Entry 1LEN (X-ray diffraction, 1.80 A resolution); this record covers chains C and D of the 4 polymer chains in the assembly.

Chain C:
Molecule: Lectin
Organism: Lens culinaris
UniProt: P02870 (LEC_LENCU); numbering as in UniProt (aligned over 1-181)
Amino-acid sequence (181 residues; row label = number of the first residue in the row):
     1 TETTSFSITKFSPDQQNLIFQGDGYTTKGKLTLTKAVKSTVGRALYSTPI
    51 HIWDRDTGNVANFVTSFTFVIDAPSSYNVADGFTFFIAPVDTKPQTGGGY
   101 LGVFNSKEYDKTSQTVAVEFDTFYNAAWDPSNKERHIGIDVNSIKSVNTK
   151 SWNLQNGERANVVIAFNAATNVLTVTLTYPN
Metal / ion sites: Mn2+: Glu119, Asp121, Asp129, His136; Ca2+: Asp121, Phe123, Asn125, Asp129

Chain D:
Molecule: Lectin
Organism: Lens culinaris
UniProt: P02870 (LEC_LENCU); residues 1-52 here correspond to UniProt positions 160-211 (UniProt number = residue number + 159)
Amino-acid sequence (52 residues; numbered 1 to 52; the number before each row is that of its first residue):
     1 VTSYTLNEVVPLKDVVPEWVRIGFSATTGAEFAAQEVHSWSFNSQLGHTS
    51 KS
Disordered / not traced: 48-52

Chain C / chain D interface:
Contacting residue pairs - 217 pairs, chain C then chain D:
  Thr1(C) with Leu46(D); Gly47(D)
  Glu2(C) with Trp19(D); Gln45(D); Leu46(D), hydrogen bond (backbone-backbone)
  Thr3(C) with Ser44(D)
  Thr4(C) with Asn43(D); Ser44(D), hydrogen bond (backbone-backbone)
  Ser5(C) with Phe42(D); Asn43(D)
  Phe6(C) with Trp40(D); Ser41(D); Phe42(D), hydrogen bond (backbone-backbone)
  Ser7(C) with Trp40(D)
  Ile8(C) with Ser39(D); Trp40(D), hydrogen bond (backbone-backbone)
  Thr9(C) with His38(D)
  Phe11(C) with Val37(D); His38(D); Ser39(D)
  Ile19(C) with Arg21(D)
  Lys30(C) with Glu36(D), salt bridge; Val37(D); His38(D)
  Leu31(C) with Glu36(D); Val37(D), hydrogen bond (backbone-backbone)
  Thr32(C) with Gln35(D); Glu36(D)
  Leu33(C) with Phe24(D), hydrophobic; Ala26(D), hydrophobic; Gln35(D), hydrogen bond (backbone-backbone)
  Thr34(C) with Ala26(D); Thr28(D); Ala33(D), hydrogen bond (side chain-backbone); Ala34(D); Gln35(D), hydrogen bond
  Lys35(C) with Ala33(D); Ala34(D)
  Ala36(C) with Phe32(D); Ala33(D); Ala34(D)
  Val37(C) with Thr28(D), hydrogen bond (backbone-side chain); Phe32(D)
  Lys38(C) with Thr28(D); Gly29(D); Ala30(D); Phe32(D)
  Ser39(C) with Thr28(D), hydrogen bond (backbone-side chain); Gly29(D), hydrogen bond (backbone-backbone)
  Thr40(C) with Thr27(D); Thr28(D), hydrogen bond (backbone-side chain)
  Val41(C) with Ala26(D); Thr27(D)
  Gly42(C) with Ser25(D); Ala26(D), hydrogen bond (backbone-backbone)
  Arg43(C) with Phe24(D); Ser25(D)
  Ala44(C) with Gly23(D); Phe24(D), hydrogen bond (backbone-backbone)
  Leu45(C) with Ile22(D)
  Tyr46(C) with Arg21(D); Ile22(D), hydrogen bond (backbone-backbone); Trp40(D), hydrophobic
  Ser47(C) with Arg21(D), hydrogen bond (backbone-side chain)
  Pro49(C) with Trp19(D); Val20(D)
  Ile50(C) with Glu18(D); Trp19(D); Val20(D), hydrogen bond (backbone-backbone); Ile22(D), hydrophobic; Phe42(D), hydrophobic; Ser44(D)
  His51(C) with Glu18(D); Trp19(D); Leu46(D)
  Ile52(C) with Val16(D), hydrophobic; Pro17(D); Glu18(D), hydrogen bond (backbone-backbone); Val20(D), hydrophobic; Leu46(D)
  Trp53(C) with Lys13(D); Val16(D), hydrogen bond (side chain-backbone); Pro17(D), hydrogen bond (side chain-backbone); Glu18(D)
  Asp54(C) with Glu18(D)
  Arg55(C) with Glu18(D), hydrogen bond (backbone-side chain)
  Gly58(C) with Lys13(D), hydrogen bond (backbone-side chain)
  Asn59(C) with Leu46(D)
  Val60(C) with Lys13(D); Leu46(D)
  Ala61(C) with Gln45(D); Leu46(D)
  Asn62(C) with Ser44(D); Gln45(D), hydrogen bond (backbone-backbone)
  Phe63(C) with Leu12(D), hydrophobic; Asn43(D); Ser44(D)
  Val64(C) with Phe42(D); Asn43(D), hydrogen bond (backbone-backbone)
  Thr65(C) with Trp40(D), hydrogen bond; Ser41(D), hydrogen bond (side chain-backbone); Phe42(D)
  Ser66(C) with Trp40(D); Ser41(D), hydrogen bond (backbone-backbone)
  Phe67(C) with Phe24(D), hydrophobic; Ser39(D)
  Thr68(C) with Val37(D); His38(D), hydrogen bond (backbone-backbone); Ser39(D), hydrogen bond (backbone-backbone)
  Phe69(C) with Glu36(D)
  Val70(C) with Ala34(D); Gln35(D); Glu36(D), hydrogen bond (backbone-backbone); His38(D)
  Ile71(C) with Ala34(D); Gln35(D)
  Asp72(C) with Ala33(D); Ala34(D), hydrogen bond (backbone-backbone)
  Ala73(C) with Phe32(D); Ala33(D), hydrophobic
  Pro74(C) with Phe32(D)
  Tyr77(C) with Glu31(D)
  Asn78(C) with Glu31(D); Phe32(D), hydrogen bond (side chain-backbone)
  Val79(C) with Glu31(D), hydrogen bond (backbone-side chain); Phe32(D); Ala33(D), hydrophobic
  Ala80(C) with Thr27(D); Thr28(D); Glu31(D); Phe32(D); Ala33(D); Gln35(D)
  Asp81(C) with Thr27(D), hydrogen bond (backbone-backbone); Thr28(D); Gly29(D)
  Gly82(C) with Ala26(D); Thr27(D), hydrogen bond (backbone-backbone); Gln35(D), hydrogen bond (backbone-side chain)
  Phe83(C) with Phe24(D), hydrophobic; Ser25(D); Gln35(D); Val37(D), hydrophobic
  Thr84(C) with Phe24(D); Ser25(D), hydrogen bond (backbone-backbone)
  Phe85(C) with Gly23(D); Phe24(D), hydrophobic
  Phe86(C) with Ile22(D); Gly23(D), hydrogen bond (backbone-backbone); Phe24(D); Ser25(D)
  Ile87(C) with Val20(D), hydrophobic; Arg21(D)
  Ala88(C) with Val20(D); Arg21(D), hydrogen bond (backbone-backbone)
  Pro89(C) with Pro17(D), hydrophobic
  Val90(C) with Trp19(D); Val20(D); Arg21(D), hydrogen bond (backbone-side chain)
  Gly98(C) with Thr27(D), hydrogen bond (backbone-side chain)
  Leu101(C) with Ser25(D), hydrogen bond (backbone-side chain); Thr27(D)
  Gly102(C) with Ser25(D); Thr27(D)
  Val103(C) with Ser25(D)
  Gln114(C) with Val15(D); Val16(D); Pro17(D)
  Val116(C) with Val15(D), hydrophobic
  Phe123(C) with Glu31(D)
  Ile137(C) with Tyr4(D), hydrophobic; Leu6(D)
  Ile139(C) with Leu6(D), hydrophobic; Glu8(D); Val10(D), hydrophobic
  Val141(C) with Val10(D), hydrophobic; Val15(D), hydrophobic
  Asn142(C) with Val15(D)
  Val147(C) with Glu8(D)
  Asn148(C) with Leu6(D); Asn7(D), hydrogen bond (side chain-backbone); Glu8(D), hydrogen bond
  Thr149(C) with Leu6(D)
  Lys150(C) with Thr5(D), hydrogen bond (side chain-backbone); Leu6(D)
  Ser151(C) with Tyr4(D)
  Trp152(C) with Tyr4(D)
  Asn153(C) with Tyr4(D)
  Gln155(C) with Thr2(D)
  Arg159(C) with His38(D)
  Phe166(C) with Val10(D); Leu12(D), hydrophobic
  Asn171(C) with Glu8(D); Val9(D); Val10(D), hydrogen bond (backbone-backbone); Pro11(D)
  Val172(C) with Glu8(D)
  Leu173(C) with Leu6(D); Asn7(D); Glu8(D), hydrogen bond (backbone-backbone); Val10(D), hydrophobic
  Thr174(C) with Leu6(D); Asn7(D), hydrogen bond
  Val175(C) with Tyr4(D); Thr5(D); Leu6(D), hydrogen bond (backbone-backbone)
  Thr176(C) with Tyr4(D); Thr5(D)
  Leu177(C) with Thr2(D); Ser3(D); Tyr4(D), hydrogen bond (backbone-backbone)
  Thr178(C) with Thr2(D); Ser3(D)
  Tyr179(C) with Val1(D); Thr2(D), hydrogen bond (backbone-backbone)
  Pro180(C) with Val1(D), hydrogen bond (backbone-backbone)
  Asn181(C) with Thr2(D), hydrogen bond (backbone-side chain)
Also at the interface, not in a pair above, chain C (105 interface residues in all): Leu18, Gly29, Thr48, Gly97, Thr115, Gly138

In short:
105 residues of chain C face 46 of chain D across their interface; the contacts include 53 hydrogen bonds and
1 salt bridge. Polar contacts include Lys30(C)-Glu36(D), Thr34(C)-Ala33(D) and Thr34(C)-Gln35(D). Glu119(C),
Asp121(C), Asp129(C) and His136(C) form the Mn2+ site.
Chain C is Lectin and chain D is Lectin, both from Lens culinaris; the structure, Refinement of two crystal
forms of lentil lectin at 1.8 angstroms resolution, was determined by X-ray diffraction, deposited together
with 2LAL.
